3NVZ - chains B and C of the 6 polymer chains in the assembly; structure by X-ray diffraction, 1.60 A resolution.

[Chain B]
Molecule: Xanthine dehydrogenase/oxidase
Organism: Bos taurus
Notes: EC 1.17.1.4, 1.17.3.2; fragment: Flavin Binding Domain
UniProt: P80457 (XDH_BOVIN); residues 224-528 here = UniProt positions 224-528
Sequence (305 residues; each row starts with the number of its first residue):
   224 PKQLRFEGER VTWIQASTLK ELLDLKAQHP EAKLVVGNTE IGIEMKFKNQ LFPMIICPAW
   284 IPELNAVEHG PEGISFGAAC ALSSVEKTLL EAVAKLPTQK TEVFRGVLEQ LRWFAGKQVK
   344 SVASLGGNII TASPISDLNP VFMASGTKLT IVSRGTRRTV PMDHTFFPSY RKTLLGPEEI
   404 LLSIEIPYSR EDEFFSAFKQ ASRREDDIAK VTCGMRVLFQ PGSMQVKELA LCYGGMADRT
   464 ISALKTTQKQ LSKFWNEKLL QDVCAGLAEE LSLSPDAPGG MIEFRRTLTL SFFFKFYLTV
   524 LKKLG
Residues lining bound ligands: FAD (flavin-adenine dinucleotide): Lys256, Leu257, Val258, Val259, Gly260, Asn261, Thr262, Glu263, Ile264, Leu287, Ala301, Leu305, Phe337, Ala338, Val342, Val345, Ala346, Ser347, Gly349, Gly350, Asn351, Ile353, Thr354, Ile358, Ser359, Asp360, Leu361, Ile403, Leu404

[Chain C]
Molecule: Xanthine dehydrogenase/oxidase
Organism: Bos taurus
Notes: EC 1.17.1.4, 1.17.3.2; fragment: Molybdenum Binding Domain
UniProt: P80457 (XDH_BOVIN); numbering as in UniProt (aligned over 571-1325)
Sequence (755 residues; row label = number of the first residue in the row):
   571 DTVGRPLPHL AAAMQASGEA VYCDDIPRYE NELFLRLVTS TRAHAKIKSI DVSEAQKVPG
   631 FVCFLSADDI PGSNETGLFN DETVFAKDTV TCVGHIIGAV VADTPEHAER AAHVVKVTYE
   691 DLPAIITIED AIKNNSFYGS ELKIEKGDLK KGFSEADNVV SGELYIGGQD HFYLETHCTI
   751 AIPKGEEGEM ELFVSTQNAM KTQSFVAKML GVPVNRILVR VKRMGGGFGG KETRSTLVSV
   811 AVALAAYKTG HPVRCMLDRN EDMLITGGRH PFLARYKVGF MKTGTIVALE VDHYSNAGNS
   871 RDLSHSIMER ALFHMDNCYK IPNIRGTGRL CKTNLSSNTA FRGFGGPQAL FIAENWMSEV
   931 AVTCGLPAEE VRWKNMYKEG DLTHFNQRLE GFSVPRCWDE CLKSSQYYAR KSEVDKFNKE
   991 NCWKKRGLCI IPTKFGISFT VPFLNQAGAL IHVYTDGSVL VSHGGTEMGQ GLHTKMVQVA
  1051 SKALKIPISK IYISETSTNT VPNSSPTAAS VSTDIYGQAV YEACQTILKR LEPFKKKNPD
  1111 GSWEDWVMAA YQDRVSLSTT GFYRTPNLGY SFETNSGNAF HYFTYGVACS EVEIDCLTGD
  1171 HKNLRTDIVM DVGSSLNPAI DIGQVEGAFV QGLGLFTLEE LHYSPEGSLH TRGPSTYKIP
  1231 AFGSIPTEFR VSLLRDCPNK KAIYASKAVG EPPLFLGASV FFAIKDAIRA ARAQHTNNNT
  1291 KELFRLDSPA TPEKIRNACV DKFTTLCVTG APGNC
Residues lining bound ligands:
  - 1H-indole-3-carbaldehyde (I3A): Glu802, Leu873, Ser876, Arg880, Phe914, Ser1008, Phe1009, Thr1010, Val1011, Leu1014, Ala1078, Ala1079
  - MTE (phosphonic acidmono-(2-amino-5,6-dimercapto-4-oxo-3,7,8a,9,10,10a-hexahydro-4H-8-oxa-1,3,9,10-tetraaza-anthracen-7-ylmethyl)ester): Gly796, Gly797, Phe798, Gly799, Arg912, Met1038, Gly1039, Gln1040, Leu1042, Thr1077, Ala1078, Ala1079, Ser1080, Val1081, Ser1082, Thr1083, Gln1194, Gly1260, Glu1261

[How chain B and chain C interact]
Residue-residue contacts (52):
  Glu232(B) - Pro629(C)
  Glu232(B) - His677(C)  salt bridge
  Glu232(B) - Arg680(C)  salt bridge
  Arg233(B) - Arg680(C)
  Lys269(B) - Glu679(C)  salt bridge
  Lys269(B) - Asp828(C)  salt bridge
  Phe270(B) - Asn830(C)
  Asn272(B) - His683(C)  hydrogen bond
  Ala424(B) - Asp1170(C)
  Arg426(B) - Ser1225(C)
  Arg426(B) - Thr1226(C)
  Arg427(B) - Glu1210(C)  salt bridge
  Arg427(B) - His1212(C)  hydrogen bond
  Arg427(B) - Thr1221(C)
  Arg427(B) - Glu1303(C)  salt bridge
  Glu428(B) - His1212(C)  salt bridge
  Glu428(B) - His1220(C)  salt bridge
  Glu428(B) - Thr1226(C)
  Asp429(B) - His1220(C)
  Asp429(B) - Thr1226(C)
  Gln484(B) - Val1318(C)
  Gln484(B) - Thr1319(C)
  Gln484(B) - Gly1320(C)
  Cys487(B) - Val1318(C)  hydrophobic
  Cys487(B) - Thr1319(C)
  Ala488(B) - Thr1319(C)
  Met504(B) - Glu1210(C)
  Met504(B) - Glu1303(C)
  Glu506(B) - Asn1307(C)
  Glu506(B) - Thr1314(C)
  Phe507(B) - Thr1168(C)
  Phe507(B) - Pro1302(C)
  Phe507(B) - Glu1303(C)
  Phe507(B) - Arg1306(C)
  Phe507(B) - Asn1307(C)
  Arg509(B) - Thr1314(C)  hydrogen bond (side chain-backbone)
  Arg509(B) - Leu1316(C)
  Thr510(B) - Arg1306(C)
  Thr510(B) - Thr1314(C)
  Leu511(B) - Leu1167(C)
  Leu511(B) - Thr1168(C)
  Leu513(B) - Phe1313(C)  hydrophobic
  Leu513(B) - Leu1316(C)  hydrophobic
  Ser514(B) - Leu1167(C)  hydrogen bond (side chain-backbone)
  Ser514(B) - Arg1306(C)  hydrogen bond
  Phe515(B) - Thr1168(C)
  Phe517(B) - Trp993(C)
  Phe517(B) - Leu1167(C)  hydrophobic
  Phe517(B) - Phe1313(C)  hydrophobic
  Lys518(B) - Asp1165(C)  salt bridge
  Lys518(B) - Leu1167(C)
  Lys518(B) - Thr1168(C)
Other interface residues (no listed pair), chain B (28 interface residues in all): Trp336, Ser425, Leu483, Ala491
Other interface residues (no listed pair), chain C (30 interface residues in all): Gly1233, Lys1312

[In short]
Chain B and chain C form an interface of 28 and 30 residues respectively, with 5 hydrogen bonds and 9 salt
bridges. Polar contacts include Glu232(B)-His677(C), Glu232(B)-Arg680(C) and Lys269(B)-Glu679(C). Ligands of
chain B: flavin-adenine dinucleotide. Ligands of chain C: compound MTE and 1H-indole-3-carbaldehyde.
Chain B is Xanthine dehydrogenase/oxidase and chain C is Xanthine dehydrogenase/oxidase, both from Bos taurus;
the structure, Crystal Structure of Bovine Xanthine Oxidase in Complex with Indole-3-Aldehyde, was determined
by X-ray diffraction (same publication as 3NVW).
